PDB entry 3ULP | X-ray diffraction, 2.10 A resolution | chains A and B of the 6 polymer chains in the assembly

[Chain A (and B)]
Molecule: Single-strand binding protein
From: Plasmodium falciparum
Notes: chain B of this document is another copy of the same molecule, construct and numbering; everything in this record applies to it too
Reference sequence: Q8I415 (Q8I415_PLAF7); residues 77-200 here = UniProt positions 77-200
Amino-acid sequence (124 residues; numbered 77 to 200; the number before each row is that of its first residue):
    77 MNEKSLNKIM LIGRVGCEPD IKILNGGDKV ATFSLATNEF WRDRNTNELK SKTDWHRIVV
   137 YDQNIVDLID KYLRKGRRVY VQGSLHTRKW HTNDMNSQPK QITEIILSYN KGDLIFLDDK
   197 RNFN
Not modelled in the structure: 169-172, 195-200 (chain B: 121, 171-173, 195-200)
From the paper describing this entry:
  - binding site for the 35-nt DNA strand: Glu79, Arg90, Gly92, Lys98, Asn101, Ser110, Asn114, Trp117, Lys128, Thr129, Asp130, Trp131, Arg133, Tyr137, Arg153, His162, Thr163, Arg164, Trp166, Thr179, Glu180, Ser184
  - binding site for the 35-nt DNA strand: Lys80, Asn101, Trp117, Asp130, Arg154, Phe192
  - self-association interface (contacts with another copy of this molecule); pairs are residue here / residue on that copy: His132-Asn83, His132

[How chain A and chain B interact]
Pairs across the interface (58):
  Met77(A) - Asn114(B)
  Glu79(A) - Arg90(B)  salt bridge
  Glu79(A) - Asn114(B)
  Glu79(A) - Arg154(B)  salt bridge
  Lys80(A) - Arg154(B)  hydrogen bond (backbone-side chain)
  Ser81(A) - Ile88(B)
  Ser81(A) - Thr113(B)
  Ser81(A) - Asn114(B)  hydrogen bond (side chain-backbone)
  Leu82(A) - Met86(B)
  Leu82(A) - Leu87(B)
  Leu82(A) - Ile88(B)  hydrogen bond (backbone-backbone)
  Leu82(A) - Thr113(B)
  Asn83(A) - Met86(B)
  Asn83(A) - Leu87(B)
  Asn83(A) - Thr113(B)
  Asn83(A) - Glu115(B)
  Asn83(A) - His132(B)
  Lys84(A) - Lys84(B)
  Lys84(A) - Ile85(B)
  Lys84(A) - Met86(B)  hydrogen bond (backbone-backbone)
  Ile85(A) - Lys84(B)
  Ile85(A) - Leu161(B)  hydrophobic
  Met86(A) - Leu82(B)
  Met86(A) - Asn83(B)
  Met86(A) - Lys84(B)  hydrogen bond (backbone-backbone)
  Met86(A) - Met86(B)  hydrophobic
  Leu87(A) - Leu82(B)
  Leu87(A) - Asn83(B)
  Ile88(A) - Ser81(B)
  Ile88(A) - Leu82(B)  hydrogen bond (backbone-backbone)
  Arg90(A) - Glu79(B)  salt bridge
  Thr113(A) - Ser81(B)
  Thr113(A) - Leu82(B)
  Thr113(A) - Asn83(B)
  Asn114(A) - Asn78(B)
  Asn114(A) - Glu79(B)  hydrogen bond (side chain-backbone)
  Asn114(A) - Ser81(B)  hydrogen bond (backbone-side chain)
  Glu115(A) - Asn83(B)
  Glu115(A) - His162(B)
  Arg120(A) - Asp104(B)  salt bridge
  Arg120(A) - Gln139(B)
  Lys128(A) - His162(B)
  Lys128(A) - Thr163(B)  hydrogen bond (side chain-backbone)
  Thr129(A) - Asn78(B)
  Asp130(A) - His162(B)  salt bridge
  Asp130(A) - Thr163(B)  hydrogen bond (side chain-backbone)
  His132(A) - Asn83(B)
  His132(A) - Leu161(B)
  Arg154(A) - Glu79(B)  salt bridge
  Arg154(A) - Lys80(B)  hydrogen bond (side chain-backbone)
  Leu161(A) - Ile85(B)  hydrophobic
  Leu161(A) - His132(B)
  Leu161(A) - Leu161(B)  hydrophobic
  His162(A) - Glu115(B)
  His162(A) - Asp130(B)  salt bridge
  Thr163(A) - Lys128(B)  hydrogen bond (backbone-side chain)
  Thr163(A) - Asp130(B)  hydrogen bond (backbone-side chain)
  Thr179(A) - Thr179(B)  hydrogen bond
Interface residues without a listed pair, chain A (30 interface residues in all): Asn78, Asp104, Tyr156, Ser160, Ile181
Interface residues without a listed pair, chain B (29 interface residues in all): Arg120, Ser127, Thr129, Ile181

[Summary]
30 residues of chain A face 29 of chain B across their interface, with 14 hydrogen bonds and 7 salt bridges.
Among the polar pairs are Glu79(A)-Arg90(B), Glu79(A)-Arg154(B) and Arg120(A)-Asp104(B). The paper reports a
binding site for the 35-nt DNA strand at Glu79(A), Arg90(A) and Gly92(A) among others; a self-association
interface involving His132(A).
Both chains are Single-strand binding protein (Plasmodium falciparum). Entry 3ULP (Plasmodium falciparum SSB
complex with ssDNA) was determined by X-ray diffraction.
